9F9X - chains D and E of the 7 polymer chains in the assembly; structure by electron microscopy, 3.00 A resolution.

Chain D (and E):
Protein: Large T antigen
From: Betapolyomavirus macacae
Notes: EC 3.6.4.-; chain E of this document is another copy of the same molecule, construct and numbering; everything in this record applies to it too
UniProt: P03070 (LT_SV40); residues 266-627 here = UniProt positions 266-627
Amino-acid sequence (362 residues; each row starts with the number of its first residue):
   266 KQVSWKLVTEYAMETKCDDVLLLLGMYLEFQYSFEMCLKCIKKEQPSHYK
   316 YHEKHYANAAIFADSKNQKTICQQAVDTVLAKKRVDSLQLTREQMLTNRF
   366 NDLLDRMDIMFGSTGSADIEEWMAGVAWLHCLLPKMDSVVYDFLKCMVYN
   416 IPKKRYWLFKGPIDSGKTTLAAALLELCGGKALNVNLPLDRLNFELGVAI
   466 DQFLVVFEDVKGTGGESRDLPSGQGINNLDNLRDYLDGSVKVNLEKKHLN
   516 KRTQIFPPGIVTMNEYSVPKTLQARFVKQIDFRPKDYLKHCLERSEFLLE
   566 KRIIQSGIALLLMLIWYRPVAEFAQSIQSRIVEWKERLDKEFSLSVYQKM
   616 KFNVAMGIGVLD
Ligand contacts:
  - ATP (adenosine-5'-triphosphate), molecule 1: W393, L397, P427, I428, D429, S430, G431, K432, T433, T434, R548, P549, K550, L553, L557, L564
  - ATP, molecule 2: K418, R498, D499
Swiss-Prot annotation at these positions:
  - binding site (Zn(2+)): C302, C305, H313, H317
  - binding site (ATP): G426 to T433

Chain D / chain E interface:
Contacting residue pairs (41):
  D284(D) with R349(E), salt bridge
  L286(D) with A346(E); R349(E)
  L287(D) with L353(E), hydrophobic
  L289(D) with A346(E), hydrophobic
  G290(D) with A346(E); V350(E)
  M291(D) with V350(E); Q354(E), hydrogen bond
  L293(D) with T343(E)
  E294(D) with V350(E)
  Q310(D) with Q354(E)
  D329(D) with K271(E)
  S330(D) with Q339(E), hydrogen bond (backbone-side chain)
  K331(D) with Q267(E); W270(E); Q339(E)
  N332(D) with Q339(E)
  Q333(D) with Q339(E), hydrogen bond
  K334(D) with D342(E), salt bridge
  I428(D) with R498(E)
  D429(D) with R498(E), salt bridge
  A437(D) with V505(E), hydrophobic
  R456(D) with F459(E); E510(E), salt bridge
  E460(D) with K516(E), salt bridge
  K511(D) with N515(E)
  K512(D) with K511(E), hydrogen bond (side chain-backbone); K512(E); H513(E); L514(E), hydrogen bond (side chain-backbone)
  H513(D) with H513(E)
  E561(D) with K419(E), salt bridge
  L564(D) with P417(E)
  E565(D) with I416(E); P417(E)
  R567(D) with G503(E), hydrogen bond (side chain-backbone); S504(E), hydrogen bond (side chain-backbone); I520(E)
  Q570(D) with S504(E), hydrogen bond; V505(E)
Other interface residues (no listed pair), chain D (33 interface residues in all): K304, T433, K446, A447, K476
Other interface residues (no listed pair), chain E (32 interface residues in all): N415, D455, N496, N508, T518

Summary:
33 residues of chain D and 32 residues of chain E are in contact, with 8 hydrogen bonds and 6 salt bridges.
Polar contacts include D284(D)-R349(E), K334(D)-D342(E) and D429(D)-R498(E). Bound to chain D: ATP.
Chain D and chain E are both Large T antigen (Betapolyomavirus macacae); the structure, Active SV40 LTAg
complex with DNA (3D variability component_001, frame_000), was determined by electron microscopy, deposited
together with 9EVH, 9EVP, 9F3T, 9F3U, 9F5I, 9F73 and 14 further entries.
